5LM2 - chain A; structure by X-ray diffraction, 2.54 A resolution.

== Chain A ==
Protein: Tyrosine-protein phosphatase non-receptor type 23
From: Homo sapiens
Notes: EC 3.1.3.48
Reference sequence: Q9H3S7 (PTN23_HUMAN); residues 2-353 here correspond to UniProt positions 362-713 (UniProt number = residue number + 360)
Chain sequence (352 residues; each row starts with the number of its first residue):
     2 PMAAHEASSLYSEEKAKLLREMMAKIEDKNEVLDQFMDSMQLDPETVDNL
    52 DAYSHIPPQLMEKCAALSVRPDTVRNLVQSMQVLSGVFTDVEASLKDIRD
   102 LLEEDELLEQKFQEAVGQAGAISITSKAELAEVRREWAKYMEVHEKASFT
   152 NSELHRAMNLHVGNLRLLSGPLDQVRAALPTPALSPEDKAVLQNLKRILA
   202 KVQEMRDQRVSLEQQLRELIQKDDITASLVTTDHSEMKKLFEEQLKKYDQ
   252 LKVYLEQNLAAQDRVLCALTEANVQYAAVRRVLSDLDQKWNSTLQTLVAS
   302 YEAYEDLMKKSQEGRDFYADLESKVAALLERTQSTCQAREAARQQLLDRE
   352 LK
Not modelled in the structure: 2-10, 118-127, 228-237, 349-353
Modified residues: Mse3 (selenomethionine); Mse23, Mse24, Mse38, Mse41, Mse62, Mse82, Mse142, Mse159, Mse206, Mse238, Mse309 (selenomethionine; parent Met)
What the authors report for this chain:
  - contacts within the chain: Asp307-Lys311 (salt bridge)

== Summary ==
The paper reports contacts within the chain involving Asp307 and Lys311.
Chain A is Tyrosine-protein phosphatase non-receptor type 23 (Homo sapiens); the structure, Crystal Structure
of HD-PTP phosphatase, was determined by X-ray diffraction, deposited together with 5LM1.
